Entry 1SWC (X-ray diffraction, 1.80 A resolution); this record covers chains A and C of the 4 polymer chains in the assembly.

Chain A (and C):
Molecule: Streptavidin
From: Streptomyces avidinii
Notes: fragment: core, residues 13 - 139; chain C of this document is another copy of the same molecule, construct and numbering; everything in this record applies to it too
Reference sequence: P22629 (SAV_STRAV); residues 13-139 here correspond to UniProt positions 37-163 (UniProt number = residue number + 24)
Chain sequence (127 residues; numbered 13 to 139; the number before each row is that of its first residue):
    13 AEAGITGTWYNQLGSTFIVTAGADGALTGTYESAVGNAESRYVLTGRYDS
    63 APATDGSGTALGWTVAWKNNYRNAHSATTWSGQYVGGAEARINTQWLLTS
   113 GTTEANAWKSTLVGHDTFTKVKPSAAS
Disordered / not traced: 13-15, 45-47, 133-139 (chain C: 13-15, 47-50, 133-139)
Curated features (UniProtKB/Swiss-Prot):
  - motif: Arg59 to Asp61 (Cell attachment site)
  - binding site (biotin): Tyr43, Tyr54, Trp92, Trp108, Trp120

Interface between chain A and chain C:
Contacting residue pairs - 7 pairs, chain A then chain C:
  Gln107(A) with Gln107(C); Val125(C); Gly126(C); His127(C)
  Val125(A) with Gln107(C)
  Gly126(A) with Gln107(C)
  His127(A) with His127(C)

Overview:
Chain A and chain C each contribute 4 residues to their interface. UniProt lists 5 biotin-binding residues on
chain A.
Chain A and chain C are both Streptavidin (Streptomyces avidinii); the structure, Apo-core-streptavidin at ph
4.5, was determined by X-ray diffraction (same publication as 1SWA, 1SWB, 1SWD and 1SWE).
